Entry 6Q0N (X-ray diffraction, 1.18 A resolution); this record covers chains A and C.

# Chain A
Name: Erbin
From: Homo sapiens
UniProt: Q96RT1 (ERBIN_HUMAN); residues 3-92 here correspond to UniProt positions 1321-1410 (UniProt number = residue number + 1318)
Sequence (93 residues; row label = number of the first residue in the row; numbering starts at 0):
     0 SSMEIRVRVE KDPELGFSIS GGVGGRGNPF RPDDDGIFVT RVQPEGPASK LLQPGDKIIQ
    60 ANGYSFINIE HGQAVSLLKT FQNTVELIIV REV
Sequence notes: expression tag (0-2)

# Chain C
Name: peptide
Sequence (7 residues; row label = number of the first residue in the row; numbers below 1 keep their minus sign (Thr-4 is residue -4)):
    -4 TGYETWV
Disordered / not traced: -4

# Chain A / chain C interface
Pairs across the interface - 24 pairs, chain A then chain C:
  Glu13(A) - Val2(C)
  Leu14(A) - Val2(C)  hydrogen bond (backbone-backbone)
  Gly15(A) - Trp1(C)
  Gly15(A) - Val2(C)  hydrogen bond (backbone-backbone)
  Phe16(A) - Trp1(C)
  Phe16(A) - Val2(C)  hydrogen bond (backbone-backbone)
  Ser17(A) - Glu-1(C)  hydrogen bond
  Ser17(A) - Thr0(C)
  Ser17(A) - Trp1(C)
  Ile18(A) - Tyr-2(C)
  Ile18(A) - Glu-1(C)
  Ile18(A) - Thr0(C)  hydrogen bond (backbone-backbone)
  Ser19(A) - Tyr-2(C)
  Gly24(A) - Gly-3(C)
  Thr39(A) - Glu-1(C)
  Arg40(A) - Glu-1(C)  salt bridge
  Arg40(A) - Trp1(C)
  Gln42(A) - Trp1(C)
  His70(A) - Gly-3(C)  hydrogen bond (side chain-backbone)
  His70(A) - Tyr-2(C)
  His70(A) - Thr0(C)  hydrogen bond
  Val74(A) - Thr0(C)
  Leu77(A) - Val2(C)  hydrophobic
  Lys78(A) - Trp1(C)
Also at the interface, not in a pair above, chain A (17 interface residues in all): Gly20, Val41

# Overview
Chain A and chain C form an interface of 17 and 6 residues respectively; the contacts include 7 hydrogen bonds
and 1 salt bridge. Polar contacts include Arg40(A)-Glu-1(C), Gly15(A)-Val2(C) and Ser17(A)-Glu-1(C).
Chain A is Erbin (Homo sapiens) and chain C is peptide; the structure, Structure of the Erbin PDB domain in
complex with a high-affinity peptide, was determined by X-ray diffraction, deposited together with 6Q0M and
6Q0U.
